PDB entry 2JES | X-ray diffraction, 3.40 A resolution | chains I and J of the 26 polymer chains in the assembly

== Chain I ==
Protein: Portal protein
From: Bacteriophage SPP1
UniProt: P54309 (SIZ_BPSPP); numbering as in UniProt (aligned over 1-503)
Chain sequence (503 residues; row label = number of the first residue in the row):
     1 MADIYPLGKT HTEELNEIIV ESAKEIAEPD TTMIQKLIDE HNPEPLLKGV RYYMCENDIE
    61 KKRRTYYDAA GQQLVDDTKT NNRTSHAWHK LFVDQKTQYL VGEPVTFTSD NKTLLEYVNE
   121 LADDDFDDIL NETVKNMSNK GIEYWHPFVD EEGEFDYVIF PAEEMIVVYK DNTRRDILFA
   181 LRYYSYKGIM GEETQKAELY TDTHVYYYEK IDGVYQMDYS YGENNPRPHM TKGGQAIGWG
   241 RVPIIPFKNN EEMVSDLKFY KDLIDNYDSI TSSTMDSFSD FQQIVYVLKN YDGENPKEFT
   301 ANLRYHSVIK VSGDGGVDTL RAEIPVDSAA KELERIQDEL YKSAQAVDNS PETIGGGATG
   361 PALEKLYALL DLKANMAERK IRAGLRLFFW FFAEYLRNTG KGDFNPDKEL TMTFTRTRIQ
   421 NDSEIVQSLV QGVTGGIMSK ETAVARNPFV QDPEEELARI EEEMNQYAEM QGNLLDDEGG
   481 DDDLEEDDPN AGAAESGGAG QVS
Unresolved in the structure: 1-28, 170-238, 468-503
Sequence notes: engineered mutation Lys-365 (Asn in P54309)
Ion coordination: Hg2+ site 1: Cys-55, Ser-85 (shared with 1 residue of chain K); Ca2+ site 1: Glu-60, Arg-83 (shared with 1 residue of chain K); Hg2+ site 2: Phe-259 (shared with 2 residues of chain G); Ca2+ site 2: Asp-262 (shared with 2 residues of chain G)
UniProt features mapped onto this chain:
  - mutagenesis: Glu-251 (E251K: In siz S; 4% reduction in DNA packaging), Glu-424 (E424K: In siz X; 6% reduction in DNA packaging)
Reported in the primary citation:
  - mutagenesis - E352G: decreased catalytic activity (ATP hydrolysis by the packaging motor) (citing earlier work)
  - mutagenesis - T319A: decreased catalytic activity (ATPase activity) (citing earlier work)

== Chain J ==
Protein: Unidentified fragment of portal protein
From: Bacteriophage SPP1
Chain sequence (30 residues; each row starts with the number of its first residue; X marks 30 residues of unknown identity (built as UNK)):
     1 XXXXXXXXXX XXXXXXXXXX XXXXXXXXXX

== Chain I / chain J interface ==
Interface residues of chain I (facing chain J), 14 residues: Ile-38, Phe-160, Glu-164, Met-165, Ile-166, Val-167, Val-168, Tyr-169, Trp-239, Gly-240, Arg-241, Val-242, Pro-243, Ile-244

== In short ==
No residue of chain I is in contact with chain J. Cys-55(I) and Ser-85(I) coordinate Hg2+ site 1. From
UniProt: 2 mutagenesis sites on chain I. From the paper: E352G of chain I reduces catalytic activity (ATP
hydrolysis by the packaging motor); T319A of chain I reduces catalytic activity (ATPase activity).
Chain I is Portal protein and chain J is Unidentified fragment of portal protein, both from Bacteriophage
SPP1; the structure, Portal protein (gp6) from bacteriophage SPP1, was determined by X-ray diffraction.
